Entry 7UVL (electron microscopy, 3.56 A resolution); this record covers chains P and H of the 5 polymer chains in the assembly.

== Chain P ==
Name: LPXTG-motif cell wall anchor domain protein
Organism: Gemella haemolysans
UniProtKB: C5NYF3 (C5NYF3_9BACL); residues 907-2201 here correspond to UniProt positions 884-2178 (UniProt number = residue number - 23)
Amino-acid sequence (1295 residues; numbered 907 to 2201; the number before each row is that of its first residue):
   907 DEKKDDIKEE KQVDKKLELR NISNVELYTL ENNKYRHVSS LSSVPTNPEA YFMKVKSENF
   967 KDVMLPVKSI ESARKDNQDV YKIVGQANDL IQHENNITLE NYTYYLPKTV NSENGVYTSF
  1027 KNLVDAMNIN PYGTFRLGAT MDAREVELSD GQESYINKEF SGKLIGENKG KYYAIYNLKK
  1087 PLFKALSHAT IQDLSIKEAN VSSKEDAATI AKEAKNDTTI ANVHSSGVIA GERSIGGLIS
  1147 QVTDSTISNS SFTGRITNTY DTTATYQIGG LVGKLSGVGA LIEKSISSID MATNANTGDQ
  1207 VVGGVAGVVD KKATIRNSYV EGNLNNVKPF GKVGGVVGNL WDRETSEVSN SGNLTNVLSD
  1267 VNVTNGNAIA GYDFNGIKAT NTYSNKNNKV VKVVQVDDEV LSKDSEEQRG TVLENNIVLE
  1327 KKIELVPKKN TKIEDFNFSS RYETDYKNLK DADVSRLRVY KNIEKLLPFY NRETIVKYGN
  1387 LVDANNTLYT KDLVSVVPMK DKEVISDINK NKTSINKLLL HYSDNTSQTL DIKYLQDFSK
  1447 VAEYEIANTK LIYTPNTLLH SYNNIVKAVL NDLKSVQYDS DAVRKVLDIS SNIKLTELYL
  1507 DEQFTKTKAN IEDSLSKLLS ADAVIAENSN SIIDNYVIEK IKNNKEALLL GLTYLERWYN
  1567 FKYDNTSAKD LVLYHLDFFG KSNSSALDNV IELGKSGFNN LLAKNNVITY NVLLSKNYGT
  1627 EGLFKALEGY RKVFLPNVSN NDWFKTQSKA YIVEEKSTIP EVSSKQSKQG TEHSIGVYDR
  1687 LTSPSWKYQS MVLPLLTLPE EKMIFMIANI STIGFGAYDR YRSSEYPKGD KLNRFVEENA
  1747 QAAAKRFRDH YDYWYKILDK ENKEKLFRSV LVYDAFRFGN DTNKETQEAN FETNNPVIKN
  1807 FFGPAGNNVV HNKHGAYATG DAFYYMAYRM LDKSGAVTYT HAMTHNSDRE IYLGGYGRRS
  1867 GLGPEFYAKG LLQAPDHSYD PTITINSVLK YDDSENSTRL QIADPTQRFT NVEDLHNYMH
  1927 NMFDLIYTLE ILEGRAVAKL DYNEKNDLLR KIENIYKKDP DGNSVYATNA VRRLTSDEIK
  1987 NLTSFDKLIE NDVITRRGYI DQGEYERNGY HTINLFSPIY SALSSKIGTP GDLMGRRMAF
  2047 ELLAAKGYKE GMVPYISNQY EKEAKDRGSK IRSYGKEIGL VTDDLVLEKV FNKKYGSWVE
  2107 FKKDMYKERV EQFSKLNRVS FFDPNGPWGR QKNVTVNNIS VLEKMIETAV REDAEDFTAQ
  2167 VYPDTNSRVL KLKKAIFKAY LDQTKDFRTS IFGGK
Not modelled in the structure: 1298-1307
Construct notes: engineered mutation Ala1848 (Glu1825 in C5NYF3)
Reported in the primary citation:
  - conformationally variable residues (loop rearrangement, order/disorder transition): Lys1292 to Val1318

== Chain H ==
Name: Immunoglobulin alpha-1 heavy chain
Organism: Homo sapiens
Amino-acid sequence (232 residues; row label = number of the first residue in the row):
     1 EVQLVESGGG LVQPGGSLKL SCAASGFTLS GSNVHWVRQA SGKGLEWVGR IKRNAESDAT
    61 AYAASMRGRL TISRDDSKNT AFLQMNSLKS DDTAMYYCVI RGDVYNRQWG QGTLVTVSSA
   121 SPTSPKVFPL SLCSTQPDGN VVIACLVQGF FPQEPLSVTW SESGQGVTAR NFPPSQDASG
   181 DLYTTSSQLT LPATQCLAGK SVTCHVKHYT NPSQDVTVPC PVPSTPPTPS PS
Cystine bridges: Cys22-Cys98, Cys145-Cys204, Cys196-Cys220

== How chain P and chain H interact ==
Pairs across the interface (50; chain P residue first):
  Thr1169(P) with Asp215(H); Thr217(H)
  Ala1170(P) with Asp215(H)
  Thr1203(P) with Ser201(H); Thr203(H)
  Gly1204(P) with Glu162(H)
  Asp1205(P) with Ser161(H); Glu162(H); His205(H), salt bridge
  Phe1236(P) with Ala198(H); Gly199(H); Lys200(H), hydrogen bond (backbone-backbone); Ser201(H)
  Lys1238(P) with Glu162(H); Gln195(H)
  Asn1245(P) with Glu162(H), hydrogen bond
  Trp1247(P) with Ser163(H); Gly164(H), hydrogen bond (side chain-backbone)
  Tyr1278(P) with Gly164(H); Gln165(H), hydrogen bond (side chain-backbone); Gln195(H)
  Asn1281(P) with Gln165(H), hydrogen bond (backbone-side chain)
  Ser1308(P) with Leu197(H)
  Lys1309(P) with Cys196(H), hydrogen bond (side chain-backbone); Leu197(H), hydrogen bond (side chain-backbone); Gly199(H); Val222(H)
  Asp1310(P) with Leu197(H)
  Ser1311(P) with Thr194(H), hydrogen bond (side chain-backbone); Leu197(H); Ala198(H), hydrogen bond (side chain-backbone)
  Glu1312(P) with Ala198(H)
  Asn1818(P) with Thr228(H)
  His1820(P) with Thr228(H); Pro229(H); Pro231(H)
  Gly1821(P) with Thr228(H); Pro229(H)
  Ala1822(P) with Pro229(H)
  Tyr1823(P) with Pro226(H), hydrophobic; Thr228(H)
  Ala1824(P) with Pro227(H)
  Tyr1834(P) with Ser232(H)
  His1847(P) with Pro229(H)
  His1851(P) with Pro227(H)
  Glu1871(P) with Pro227(H)
  Asp1882(P) with Ser232(H), hydrogen bond
  Tyr2016(P) with Thr228(H), hydrogen bond (side chain-backbone); Pro229(H)
  Tyr2080(P) with Asp138(H)
Also at the interface, not in a pair above, chain P (35 interface residues in all): Pro1235, Ser1252, Phe1280, Gly1282, Thr1825, Gly2081
Also at the interface, not in a pair above, chain H (28 interface residues in all): Trp160, Ser224, Ser230

== In short ==
Chain P and chain H form an interface of 35 and 28 residues respectively; the contacts include 11 hydrogen
bonds and 1 salt bridge. Among the polar pairs are Asp1205(P)-His205(H), Asn1245(P)-Glu162(H) and
Trp1247(P)-Gly164(H). The paper reports conformational variability at Lys1292(P).
Here chain P is LPXTG-motif cell wall anchor domain protein (Gemella haemolysans) and chain H is
Immunoglobulin alpha-1 heavy chain (Homo sapiens). Entry 7UVL (IgA1 Protease with IgA1 substrate) was
determined by electron microscopy (same publication as 7UVK).
